PDB entry 7YVB | electron microscopy, 2.90 A resolution | chains A and P of the 6 polymer chains in the assembly

[Chain A]
Protein: FMRFamide-gated Na+ channel
Source organism: Aplysia californica
Reference sequence: Q4TZI8 (Q4TZI8_APLCA); residues 94-558 here correspond to UniProt positions 1-465 (UniProt number = residue number - 93)
Sequence (679 residues; each row starts with the number of its first residue):
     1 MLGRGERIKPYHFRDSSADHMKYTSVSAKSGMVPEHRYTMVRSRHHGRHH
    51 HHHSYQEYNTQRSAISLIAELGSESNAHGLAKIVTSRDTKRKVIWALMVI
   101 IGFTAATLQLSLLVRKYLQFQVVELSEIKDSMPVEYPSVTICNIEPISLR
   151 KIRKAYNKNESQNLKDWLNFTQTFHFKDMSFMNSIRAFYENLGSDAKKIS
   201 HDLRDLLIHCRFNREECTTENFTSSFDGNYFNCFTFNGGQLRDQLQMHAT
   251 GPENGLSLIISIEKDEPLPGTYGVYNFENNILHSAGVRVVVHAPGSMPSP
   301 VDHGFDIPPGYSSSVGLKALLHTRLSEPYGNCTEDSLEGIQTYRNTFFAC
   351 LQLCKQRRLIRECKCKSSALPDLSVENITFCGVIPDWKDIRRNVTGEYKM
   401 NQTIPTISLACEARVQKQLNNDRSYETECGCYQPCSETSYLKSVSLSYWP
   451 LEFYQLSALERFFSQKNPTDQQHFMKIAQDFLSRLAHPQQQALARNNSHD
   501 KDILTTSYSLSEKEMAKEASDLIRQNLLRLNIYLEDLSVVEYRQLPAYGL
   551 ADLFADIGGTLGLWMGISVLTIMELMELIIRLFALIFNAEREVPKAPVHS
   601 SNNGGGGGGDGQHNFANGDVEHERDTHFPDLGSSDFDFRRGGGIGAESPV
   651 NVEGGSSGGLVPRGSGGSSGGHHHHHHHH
Not modelled in the structure: 1-90, 490-505, 578-679
Cystine bridges: C142-C233, C332-C435, C350-C431, C354-C429, C365-C381
Glycans and other covalent adducts: N-acetylglucosamine (NAG) linked to N169, N221, N331, N377, N393, N401

[Chain P]
Protein: Phe-Met-Arg-Phe-amide, PHENYLALANINE AMIDE
Sequence (5 residues; numbered 1 to 5; the number before each row is that of its first residue):
     1 FMRFX
Modified / non-standard residues: NH2 (amino group) at position 5

[Chain A / chain P interface]
Residue-residue contacts (23; chain A residue first):
  I147(A) with F1(P), hydrophobic
  Y156(A) with M2(P)
  L164(A) with F1(P), hydrophobic
  L168(A) with F1(P); M2(P), hydrophobic
  N183(A) with F1(P); R3(P)
  S184(A) with F1(P)
  I185(A) with F1(P), hydrophobic
  F188(A) with F1(P), hydrophobic
  G270(A) with F4(P); NH2_5(P), hydrogen bond (backbone-backbone)
  T271(A) with M2(P); R3(P); F4(P)
  Y272(A) with M2(P); R3(P), hydrogen bond (backbone-backbone); F4(P)
  G273(A) with F1(P); M2(P)
  V274(A) with F1(P), hydrogen bond (backbone-backbone); M2(P); R3(P)
Also at the interface, not in a pair above, chain A (16 interface residues in all): I152, W167, Q172

[Summary]
The interface between chain A and chain P involves 16 residues on one side and 5 on the other, with 3 hydrogen
bonds. Backbone hydrogen bonds pair G270(A)-NH2_5(P), Y272(A)-R3(P) and V274(A)-F1(P). N-acetylglucosamine is
covalently linked to N169(A), N221(A), N331(A), N377(A), N393(A) and N401(A).
Here chain A is FMRFamide-gated Na+ channel (Aplysia californica) and chain P is Phe-Met-Arg-Phe-amide,
PHENYLALANINE AMIDE. Entry 7YVB (Aplysia californica FaNaC in ligand bound state) was determined by electron
microscopy (same publication as 7YVC).
